8DZ4 - chains I and W of the 23 polymer chains in the assembly; structure by electron microscopy, 3.20 A resolution.

[Chain I]
Protein: Circumsporozoite protein
Organism: Plasmodium falciparum
Chain sequence (278 residues; each row starts with the number of its first residue; numbers below 1 keep their minus sign (Tyr-76 is residue -76)):
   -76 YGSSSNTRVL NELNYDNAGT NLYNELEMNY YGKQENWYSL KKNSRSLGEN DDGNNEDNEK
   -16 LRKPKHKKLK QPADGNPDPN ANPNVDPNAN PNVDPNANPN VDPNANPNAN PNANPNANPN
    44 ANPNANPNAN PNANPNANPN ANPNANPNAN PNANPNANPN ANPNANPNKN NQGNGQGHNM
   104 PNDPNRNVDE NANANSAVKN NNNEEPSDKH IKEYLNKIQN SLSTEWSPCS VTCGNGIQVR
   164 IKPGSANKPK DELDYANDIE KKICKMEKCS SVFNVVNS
Not modelled in the structure: -76 to 0, 89-201

[Chain W]
Protein: 356 Fab heavy chain
Organism: Homo sapiens
Notes: antibody fragment or engineered binder
Chain sequence (228 residues; numbered 1 to 217 plus 11 insertion-coded residues; the number before each row is that of its first residue; a row labelled like 82A-82C holds insertion residues (82A, then the next letters in order)):
     1 QVQLVESGGG VVQPGRSLRL SCAASGFTFR NFGMHWVRQT PGKGLEWVAV IW
   52A H
    53 DGSNKFYADS VEGRFTISRD NSKNMIYLQM
82A-82C NSL
    83 RVEDTAIYYC ARDSLFYD
100A-100G HDNSGYY
   101 GYWGQGTLVT VSSASTKGPS VFPLAPSSKS TSGGTAALGC LVKDYFPEPV TVSWNSGALT
   161 SGVHTFPAVL QSSGLYSLSS VVTVPSSSLG TQTYICNVNH KPSNTKVDKK VEPKSCD
Not modelled in the structure: 114-217
Cystine bridges: Cys22-Cys92

[Interface between chain I and chain W]
Contacting residue pairs - 26 pairs, chain I then chain W:
  Ala72(I) - Phe58(W)  hydrophobic
  Asn73(I) - Phe58(W)
  Pro74(I) - Trp52(W)
  Pro74(I) - Phe58(W)  hydrophobic
  Ala76(I) - Trp52(W)
  Asn77(I) - Trp52(W)
  Asn77(I) - Tyr99(W)
  Asn77(I) - Asp100(W)
  Asn77(I) - His100A(W)  hydrogen bond (side chain-backbone)
  Asn77(I) - Ser100D(W)  hydrogen bond
  Pro78(I) - Gly33(W)
  Pro78(I) - Trp52(W)  hydrophobic
  Pro78(I) - His52A(W)  hydrogen bond (backbone-side chain)
  Pro78(I) - Asp95(W)
  Asn79(I) - Asn31(W)
  Asn79(I) - Phe32(W)
  Asn79(I) - Gly33(W)  hydrogen bond (side chain-backbone)
  Asn79(I) - His52A(W)
  Asn79(I) - Ser96(W)
  Asn79(I) - Tyr99(W)
  Ala80(I) - Asn31(W)  hydrogen bond (backbone-backbone)
  Ala80(I) - His52A(W)  hydrogen bond (backbone-side chain)
  Ala80(I) - Tyr99(W)
  Asn81(I) - Tyr99(W)  hydrogen bond
  Asn81(I) - His100A(W)
  Pro82(I) - Tyr99(W)
Other interface residues (no listed pair), chain I (11 interface residues in all): Asn75
Other interface residues (no listed pair), chain W (13 interface residues in all): Ile51

[Overview]
11 residues of chain I face 13 of chain W across their interface, with 7 hydrogen bonds. Polar pairs include
Asn77(I)-His100A(W), Asn77(I)-Ser100D(W) and Pro78(I)-His52A(W).
Chain I is Circumsporozoite protein (Plasmodium falciparum) and chain W is 356 Fab heavy chain (Homo sapiens);
the structure, Cryo-EM structure of 356 Fab in complex with recombinant shortened Plasmodium falciparum
circumsporozoite protein (rsCSP), was determined by electron microscopy, deposited together with 8DYW, 8DYX,
8DYY and 8EKF.
